6STJ - chains A and B of the 8 polymer chains in the assembly; structure by X-ray diffraction, 2.20 A resolution.

# Chain A (and B)
Molecule: Induced myeloid leukemia cell differentiation protein Mcl-1
From: Homo sapiens
Notes: chain B of this document is another copy of the same molecule, construct and numbering; everything in this record applies to it too
Reference sequence: Q07820 (MCL1_HUMAN); residues 173-327 here = UniProt positions 173-327
Chain sequence (156 residues; each row starts with the number of its first residue):
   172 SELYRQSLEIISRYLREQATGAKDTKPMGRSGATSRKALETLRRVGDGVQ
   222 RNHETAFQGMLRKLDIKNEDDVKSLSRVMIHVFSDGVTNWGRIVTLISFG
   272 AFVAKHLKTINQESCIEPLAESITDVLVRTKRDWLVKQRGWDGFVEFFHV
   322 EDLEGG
Not modelled in the structure: 194-203, 323-327 (chain B: 195-203, 323-327)
Differences from the reference sequence: expression tag (172)
Swiss-Prot annotation at these positions:
  - motif: Ala209 to Asn223 (BH3), His252 to Ala272 (BH1), Asp304 to Phe319 (BH2)
  - cross-link (Glycyl lysine isopeptide (Lys-Gly)): Lys194 (interchain with G-Cter in ubiquitin), Lys197 (interchain with G-Cter in ubiquitin)
  - mutagenesis: Lys194 (K194R: Reduced ubiquitination), Lys197 (K197R: Reduced ubiquitination), Lys208 (K208R: No effect on ubiquitination), Lys234 (K234R: No effect on ubiquitination)
From the paper describing this entry:
  - conformationally variable residues: Arg222

# Chain A / chain B interface
Contacting residue pairs (12):
  Ser255(A) - Lys308(B)
  Asp256(A) - Thr259(B)
  Asp256(A) - Trp305(B)  hydrogen bond (backbone-side chain)
  Gly257(A) - Gly257(B)
  Gly257(A) - Val258(B)
  Gly257(A) - Thr259(B)  hydrogen bond (backbone-backbone)
  Gly257(A) - Trp305(B)
  Val258(A) - Gly257(B)
  Thr259(A) - Gly257(B)  hydrogen bond (backbone-backbone)
  Trp305(A) - Asp256(B)  hydrogen bond (side chain-backbone)
  Trp305(A) - Gly257(B)
  Lys308(A) - Ser255(B)

# Summary
Chain A and chain B each contribute 7 residues to their interface; the contacts include 4 hydrogen bonds.
Among the polar pairs are Asp256(A)-Trp305(B) and Gly257(A)-Thr259(B). UniProt lists 4 mutagenesis sites on
chain A. From the paper: conformational variability at Arg222(A).
Chain A and chain B are both Induced myeloid leukemia cell differentiation protein Mcl-1 (Homo sapiens); the
structure, Selective Affimers Recognize BCL-2 Family Proteins Through Non-Canonical Structural Motifs, was
determined by X-ray diffraction, deposited together with 6ST2.
